9MJN - chains dh and dl of the 1996 polymer chains in the assembly; structure by electron microscopy, 12.70 A resolution (very low resolution: no residue pairs are listed; an interface is given only as per-side residue counts).

== Chain dh ==
Molecule: Wedge 1 protein
Source organism: Pectobacterium phage phiTE
Reference sequence: K9L561 (K9L561_9CAUD); numbering as in UniProt (aligned over 1-214)
Sequence (214 residues; numbered 1 to 214; the number before each row is that of its first residue):
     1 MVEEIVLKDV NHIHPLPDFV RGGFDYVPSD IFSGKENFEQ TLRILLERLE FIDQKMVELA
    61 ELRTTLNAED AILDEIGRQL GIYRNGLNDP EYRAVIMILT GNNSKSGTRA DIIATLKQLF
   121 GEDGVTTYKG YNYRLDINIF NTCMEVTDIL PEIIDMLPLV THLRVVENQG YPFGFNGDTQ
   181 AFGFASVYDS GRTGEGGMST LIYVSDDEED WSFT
Disordered / not traced: 1-6, 172-214

== Chain dl ==
Molecule: baseplate assembly protein
Source organism: Pectobacterium phage phiTE
Reference sequence: K9L596 (K9L596_9CAUD); residues 1-494 here = UniProt positions 1-494
Sequence (494 residues; numbered 1 to 494; the number before each row is that of its first residue):
     1 MAENYGLTGS GFNLPPMDDL VQETKKTFKS AFGEDFNTES NSVADKLIQI FNEREYQLWL
    61 LMGSVYYAQT MQGAEGIYLD DLLGKRGIYR LGKTRSTGTV VMTIDSSVPY NMIYSAATYT
   121 IDTDYELSSD VQVAGNIVAQ LIKGTDLSVG TYRLQIQNTT DQSVKTLSLN LTATSGQPLI
   181 TFFGQIKDFI VNNTILSNQD RIWIDSTEGA LYIGYDTNKI MIGLSSRVDF RTNPMAGTRS
   241 ISMDVRSIEP GYISRDVHSV RSINPTPGGF VDIDNLSAFI DGSDVESDNE YRIRAATSIS
   301 EGKATRPAIL AALLNKVEGI EKVRIFNNNT DKTNSLGIPP YRFMVVCYGG GTAEISQVLY
   361 DTIATSNNTY GDTFYDITTE DDQVERIWHT KAAARQLAIR VRYRGRPLSL TEETAIANGL
   421 ATAVNGTMIA GTLYNVRLVG TVMSSTSPDR FTQVYVDIKN KGQPDSAYVN TDVTASTTQV
   481 LSLELEDVIF SQIV
Disordered / not traced: 1-3, 147-148, 380-381, 450-451, 494

== Chain dh / chain dl interface ==
At this resolution (13 A) residue pairs are not listed: 47 residues of chain dh and 40 of chain dl lie at the interface.

== Summary ==
47 residues of chain dh and 40 residues of chain dl are in contact.
Here chain dh is Wedge 1 protein and chain dl is baseplate assembly protein, both from Pectobacterium phage
phiTE. Entry 9MJN (Near complete virion structure of bacteriophage PhiTE) was determined by electron
microscopy (same publication as 9CB9, 9CBA, 9CC7, 9CUL and 9CUY).
